PDB entry 7XKD | electron microscopy, 2.40 A resolution | chains A and R of the 5 polymer chains in the assembly

[Chain A]
Protein: Guanine nucleotide-binding protein G(s) subunit alpha isoforms short
From: Homo sapiens
UniProtKB: P63092 (GNAS2_HUMAN); numbering as in UniProt (aligned over 1-394)
Sequence (394 residues; each row starts with the number of its first residue):
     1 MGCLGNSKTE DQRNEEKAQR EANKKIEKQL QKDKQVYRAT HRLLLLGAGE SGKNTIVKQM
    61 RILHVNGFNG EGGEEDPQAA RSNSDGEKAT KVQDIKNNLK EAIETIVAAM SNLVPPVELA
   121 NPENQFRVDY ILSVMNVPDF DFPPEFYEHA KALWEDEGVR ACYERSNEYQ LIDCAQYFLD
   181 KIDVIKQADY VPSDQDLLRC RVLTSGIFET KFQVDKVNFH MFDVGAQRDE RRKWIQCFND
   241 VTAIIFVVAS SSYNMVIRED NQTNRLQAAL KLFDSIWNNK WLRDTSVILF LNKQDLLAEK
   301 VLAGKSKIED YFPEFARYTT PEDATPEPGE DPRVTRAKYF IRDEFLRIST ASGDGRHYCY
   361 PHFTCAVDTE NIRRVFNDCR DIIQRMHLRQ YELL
Disordered / not traced: 1-9, 59-204, 252-262, 305-306
Differences from the reference sequence: engineered mutation N54 (Ser in P63092), A226 (Gly in P63092), A268 (Glu in P63092), K271 (Asn in P63092), D274 (Lys in P63092), K280 (Arg in P63092), D284 (Thr in P63092), T285 (Ile in P63092)

[Chain R]
Protein: Adhesion G-protein coupled receptor G2
From: Homo sapiens
UniProtKB: Q8CJ12 (AGRG2_MOUSE); numbering as in UniProt (aligned over 614-891)
Sequence (303 residues; each row starts with the number of its first residue):
   614 PSQMMALTFI TYIGCGLSSI FLSVTLVTYI AFEKIRRDYP SKILIQLCAA LLLLNLIFLL
   674 DSWIALYNTR GFCIAVAVFL HYFLLVSFTW MGLEAFHMYL ALVKVFNTYI RKYILKFCIV
   734 GWGIPAVVVS IVLTISPDNY GIGSYGKFPN GTPDDFCWIN SNVVFYITVV GYFCVIFLLN
   794 VSMFIVVLVQ LCRIKKKKQL GAQRKTSIQD LRSIAGLTFL LGITWGFAFF AWGPVNVTFM
   854 YLFAIFNTLQ GFFIFIFYCA AKENVRKQWR RYLCCGKLFW FPEKGAILTD TSVKRNDLSI
   914 ISG
Disordered / not traced: 614-615, 757-762, 847, 884-916
Differences from the reference sequence: expression tag (892-916)
Swiss-Prot annotation at these positions:
  - binding site (3beta-hydroxyandrost-5-en-17-one): N860
  - glycosylation: N849 (N-linked (GlcNAc...) asparagine)
  - mutagenesis: P614 (P614A: Impaired structural change induced by deoxycorticosterone), M617 (M617A: Impaired structural change induced by deoxycorticosterone), T624 (T624A: Strongly decreased G protein-coupled receptor activity in response to dehydroepiandrosterone. Impaired structural change induced by deoxycorticosterone), L667 (L667A: Impaired structural change induced by deoxycorticosterone), F671 (F671A: Strongly decreased G protein-coupled receptor activity in response to dehydroepiandrosterone), N763 (N763A: Strongly decreased G protein-coupled receptor activity in response to dehydroepiandrosterone), T765 (T765A: Strongly decreased G protein-coupled receptor activity in response to dehydroepiandrosterone), F769 (F769A: Impaired structural change induced by deoxycorticosterone), W771 (W771A: Impaired G protein-coupled receptor activity), W838 (W838A: Strongly decreased G protein-coupled receptor activity in response to dehydroepiandrosterone), F842 (F842A: Impaired structural change induced by deoxycorticosterone), M853 (M853A: Strongly decreased G protein-coupled receptor activity in response to dehydroepiandrosterone. Impaired structural change induced by deoxycorticosterone)
Cystine bridges: C686-C770
Residues lining bound ligands: 3-beta-hydroxy-5-androsten-17-one (AND): L620, T624, N763, T765, M853, F856, A857, T861

[Interface between chain A and chain R]
Contacting residue pairs (44; chain A residue first):
  Q31(A) - R724(R)  hydrogen bond
  K34(A) - Y722(R)
  Q35(A) - Y722(R)
  R38(A) - Y722(R)
  H41(A) - F719(R)
  K216(A) - N720(R)  hydrogen bond (backbone-side chain)
  V217(A) - F719(R)  hydrophobic
  L346(A) - Q812(R)
  T350(A) - Q812(R)
  Y358(A) - K810(R)
  Y358(A) - Q812(R)  hydrogen bond
  C359(A) - Q812(R)
  F376(A) - F719(R)  hydrophobic
  R380(A) - L715(R)
  R380(A) - V716(R)  hydrogen bond (side chain-backbone)
  R380(A) - V718(R)
  R380(A) - F719(R)
  I383(A) - V718(R)  hydrophobic
  I383(A) - F719(R)  hydrophobic
  Q384(A) - L715(R)  hydrogen bond (side chain-backbone)
  Q384(A) - V718(R)
  R385(A) - I807(R)
  H387(A) - A714(R)  hydrogen bond (side chain-backbone)
  H387(A) - L715(R)
  L388(A) - L715(R)  hydrophobic
  L388(A) - I807(R)  hydrophobic
  Q390(A) - D651(R)
  Q390(A) - P653(R)
  Q390(A) - K875(R)
  Y391(A) - P653(R)
  Y391(A) - E707(R)  hydrogen bond
  Y391(A) - H710(R)  hydrogen bond
  Y391(A) - M711(R)  hydrogen bond
  E392(A) - Q822(R)
  E392(A) - R825(R)  salt bridge
  E392(A) - S826(R)
  E392(A) - K875(R)
  L393(A) - V800(R)  hydrophobic
  L393(A) - S826(R)
  L393(A) - I827(R)  hydrophobic
  L394(A) - L804(R)  hydrophobic
  L394(A) - I807(R)  hydrophobic
  L394(A) - K808(R)
  L394(A) - Q822(R)
Also at the interface, not in a pair above, chain A (29 interface residues in all): A39, D343, R347, S349, P361, C379
Also at the interface, not in a pair above, chain R (28 interface residues in all): Q803, L813, L830, L833

[In short]
29 residues of chain A and 28 residues of chain R are in contact, with 9 hydrogen bonds and 1 salt bridge.
Among the polar pairs are E392(A)-R825(R), Q31(A)-R724(R) and K216(A)-N720(R). Chain R binds
3-beta-hydroxy-5-androsten-17-one.
Here chain A is Guanine nucleotide-binding protein G(s) subunit alpha isoforms short and chain R is Adhesion
G-protein coupled receptor G2, both from Homo sapiens. Entry 7XKD (Cryo-EM structure of DHEA-ADGRG2-BT-Gs
complex) was determined by electron microscopy together with 7XKE and 7XKF from the same study.
